7Q0J - chains C and T of the 8 polymer chains in the assembly; structure by electron microscopy, 4.30 A resolution (low resolution: residue-level contacts below are approximate; hydrogen-bond / salt-bridge calls are withheld).

== Chain C ==
Protein: DNA-directed RNA polymerase subunit beta
Source organism: Escherichia coli
Notes: EC 2.7.7.6
Reference sequence: P0A8V4 (RPOB_ECO57); numbering as in UniProt (aligned over 1-1342)
Chain sequence (1342 residues; row label = number of the first residue in the row):
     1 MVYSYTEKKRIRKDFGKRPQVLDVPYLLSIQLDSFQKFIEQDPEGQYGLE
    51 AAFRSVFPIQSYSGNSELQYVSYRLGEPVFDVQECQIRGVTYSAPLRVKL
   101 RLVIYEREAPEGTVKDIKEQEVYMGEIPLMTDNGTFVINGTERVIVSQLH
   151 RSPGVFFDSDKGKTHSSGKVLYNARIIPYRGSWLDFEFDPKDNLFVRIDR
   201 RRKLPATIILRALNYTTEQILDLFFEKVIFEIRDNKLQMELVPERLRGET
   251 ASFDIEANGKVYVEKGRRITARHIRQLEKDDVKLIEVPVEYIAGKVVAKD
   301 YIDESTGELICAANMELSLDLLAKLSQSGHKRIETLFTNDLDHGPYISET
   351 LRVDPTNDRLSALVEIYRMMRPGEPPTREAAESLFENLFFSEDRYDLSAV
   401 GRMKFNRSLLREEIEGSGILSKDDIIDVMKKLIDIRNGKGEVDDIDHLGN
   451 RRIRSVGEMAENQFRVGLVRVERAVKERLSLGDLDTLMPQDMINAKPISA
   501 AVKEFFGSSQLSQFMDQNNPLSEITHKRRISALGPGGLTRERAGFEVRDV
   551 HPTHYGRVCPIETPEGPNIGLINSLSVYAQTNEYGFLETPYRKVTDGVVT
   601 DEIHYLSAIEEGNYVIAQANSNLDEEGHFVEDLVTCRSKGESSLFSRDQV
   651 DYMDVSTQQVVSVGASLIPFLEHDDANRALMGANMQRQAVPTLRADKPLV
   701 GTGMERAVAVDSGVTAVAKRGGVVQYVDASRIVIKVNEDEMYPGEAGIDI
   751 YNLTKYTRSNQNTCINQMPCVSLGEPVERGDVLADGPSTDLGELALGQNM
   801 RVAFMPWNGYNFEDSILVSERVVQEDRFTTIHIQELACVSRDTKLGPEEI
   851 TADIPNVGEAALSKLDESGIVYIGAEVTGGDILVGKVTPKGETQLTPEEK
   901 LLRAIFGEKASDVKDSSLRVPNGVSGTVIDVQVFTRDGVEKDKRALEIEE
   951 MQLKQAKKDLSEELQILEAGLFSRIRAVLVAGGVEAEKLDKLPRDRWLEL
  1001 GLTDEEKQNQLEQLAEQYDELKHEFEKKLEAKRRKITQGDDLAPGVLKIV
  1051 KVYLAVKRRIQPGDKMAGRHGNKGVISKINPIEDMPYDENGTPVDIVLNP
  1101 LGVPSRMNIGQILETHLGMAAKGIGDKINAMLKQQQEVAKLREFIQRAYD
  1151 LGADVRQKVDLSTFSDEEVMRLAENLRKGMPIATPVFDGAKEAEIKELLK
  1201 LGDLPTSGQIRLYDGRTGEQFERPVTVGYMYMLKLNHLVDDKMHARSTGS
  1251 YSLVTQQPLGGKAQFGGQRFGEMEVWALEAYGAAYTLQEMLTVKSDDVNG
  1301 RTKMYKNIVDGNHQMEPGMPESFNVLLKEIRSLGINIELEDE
Disordered / not traced: 1, 891-896
Curated features (UniProtKB/Swiss-Prot):
  - modified residue (N6-acetyllysine): Lys1022, Lys1200

== Chain T ==
Molecule: tDNA
Sequence (39 nucleotides; row label = number of the first residue in the row):
     1 CTCTGAATCTCTTCCGACGCGCCGCGGGACGTACTGACC
Disordered / not traced: 27-39

== Chain C / chain T interface ==
Contacting residue pairs - 10 pairs, chain C then chain T:
  Asn139(C) - DC25(T)
  Arg202(C) - DC11(T)
  Arg542(C) - DG16(T)
  Gly1261(C) - DG21(T)
  Lys1262(C) - DG21(T)
  Arg1269(C) - DG19(T)
  Arg1269(C) - DC20(T)
  Gly1271(C) - DG19(T)
  Glu1272(C) - DC18(T)
  Glu1272(C) - DG19(T)
Interface residues without a listed pair, chain C (12 interface residues in all): Lys203, Glu541, Lys1242, Gln1268
Interface residues without a listed pair, chain T (8 interface residues in all): DT10

== In short ==
Chain C and chain T form an interface of 12 and 8 residues respectively.
Here chain C is DNA-directed RNA polymerase subunit beta (Escherichia coli) and chain T is tDNA. Entry 7Q0J
(RNA polymerase elongation complex in more-swiveled conformation) was determined by electron microscopy (same
publication as 7PY0, 7PY1, 7PY3, 7PY5, 7PY6, 7PY7 and 4 further entries).
